8YHQ - chains C and D of the 20 polymer chains in the assembly; structure by electron microscopy, 2.42 A resolution.

== Chain C ==
Molecule: Cytochrome b
From: Saccharomyces cerevisiae
UniProtKB: A0A0G3F5W7 (A0A0G3F5W7_YEASX); numbering as in UniProt (aligned over 1-385)
Amino-acid sequence (385 residues; row label = number of the first residue in the row):
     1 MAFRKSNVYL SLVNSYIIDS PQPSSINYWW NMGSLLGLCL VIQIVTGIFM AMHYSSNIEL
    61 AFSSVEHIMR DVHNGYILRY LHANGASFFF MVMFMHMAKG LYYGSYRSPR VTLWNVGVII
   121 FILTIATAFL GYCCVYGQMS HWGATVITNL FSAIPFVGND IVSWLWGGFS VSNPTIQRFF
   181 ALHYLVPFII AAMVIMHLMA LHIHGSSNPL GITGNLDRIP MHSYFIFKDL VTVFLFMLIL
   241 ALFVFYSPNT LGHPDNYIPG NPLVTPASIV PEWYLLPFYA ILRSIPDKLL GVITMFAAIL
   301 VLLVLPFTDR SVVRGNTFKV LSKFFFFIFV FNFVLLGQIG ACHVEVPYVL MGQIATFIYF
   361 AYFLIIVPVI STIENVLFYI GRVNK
Ion coordination: heme Fe site 1: H82, H183; heme Fe site 2: H96, H197
Small-molecule neighbours:
  - phosphatidic acid (6PH; (1R)-2-(phosphonooxy)-1-[(tridecanoyloxy)methyl]ethyl pentadecanoate): I17, S34, H222, S223, I226, F227, D229, L230, V233, F234
  - phosphatidic acid (7PH; (1R)-2-(dodecanoyloxy)-1-[(phosphonooxy)methyl]ethyl tetradecanoate): I42, L81, F234, M237, L240, A241, F245
  - 3-sn-phosphatidylethanolamine (8PE; (2R)-3-{[(S)-(2-aminoethoxy)(hydroxy)phosphoryl]oxy}-2-(tetradecanoyloxy)propyl octadecanoate): W29, M91, F94, M95, M97, A98, K99, Y102, Y103, F121, F278, A298, I299, L302, T317, F326, F327, F329, V330, F331, F333, V334, Y359
  - 3-sn-phosphatidylethanolamine (9PE; (1R)-2-{[(S)-(2-aminoethoxy)(hydroxy)phosphoryl]oxy}-1-[(heptanoyloxy)methyl]ethyl octadecanoate), molecule 1: F3, S6, N7, Y9, L10, L12, V13, I195
  - 3-sn-phosphatidylethanolamine (9PE), molecule 2: T112, N115, V116, A192, I195, M196, M199, I203
  - Pyraclostrobin (A1D6K; methyl N-[2-[[1-(4-chlorophenyl)pyrazol-3-yl]oxymethyl]phenyl]-N-methoxy-carbamate): I125, A126, A128, F129, Y132, C133, M139, S140, G143, A144, I147, I269, V270, P271, E272, Y274, L275, Y279, M295, F296
  - cardiolipin (CN5; (5S,11R)-5,8,11-trihydroxy-5,11-dioxido-17-oxo-4,6,10,12,16-pentaoxa-5,11-diphosphaoctadec-1-yl pentadecanoate): L12, Y16, I17, I195, L198, M199
  - heme (HEM), molecule 1: W30, G33, S34, L36, G37, F89, M93, H96, M97, K99, S105, L113, W114, G117, V118, I120, V194, H197, L198, L201, S206, S207
  - heme (HEM), molecule 2: L40, Q43, I44, G47, I48, M50, A51, Y54, V65, R79, H82, A83, A86, T127, A128, G131, Y132, V135, F180, H183, Y184, P187, Y274
  - UQ6 (5-(3,7,11,15,19,23-hexamethyl-tetracosa-2,6,10,14,18,22-hexaenyl)-2,3-dimethoxy-6-methyl-benzene-1,4-diol), molecule 1: Y16, I17, Q22, G33, S34, G37, L40, V41, I44, V45, I48, F49, M52, A191, V194, L198, L201, S206, M221, D229
  - UQ6, molecule 2: W164, L182, L185, I189

== Chain D ==
Molecule: quinol--cytochrome-c reductase
From: Saccharomyces cerevisiae
Notes: EC 7.1.1.8
UniProtKB: A0A5B9RH60 (A0A5B9RH60_YEASX); residue numbers follow UniProt; this construct covers 62-309
Amino-acid sequence (248 residues; each row starts with the number of its first residue):
    62 MTAAEHGLHA PAYAWSHNGP FETFDHASIR RGYQVYREVC AACHSLDRVA WRTLVGVSHT
   122 NEEVRNMAEE FEYDDEPDEQ GNPKKRPGKL SDYIPGPYPN EQAARAANQG ALPPDLSLIV
   182 KARHGGCDYI FSLLTGYPDE PPAGVALPPG SNYNPYFPGG SIAMARVLFD DMVEYEDGTP
   242 ATTSQMAKDV TTFLNWCAEP EHDERKRLGL KTVIILSSLY LLSIWVKKFK WAGIKTRKFV
   302 FNPPKPRK
Ion coordination: heme Fe near H105 (its only coordinating residue here)
Small-molecule neighbours:
  - phosphatidic acid (7PH; (1R)-2-(dodecanoyloxy)-1-[(phosphonooxy)methyl]ethyl tetradecanoate): L269, K272, T273, I276, L277
  - heme (HEM): V100, C101, C104, H105, N169, L173, P174, P175, L177, I180, R184, Y190, I191, L194, L195, F218, I223, A224, M225, V228, L229, V251

== Interface between chain C and chain D ==
Residue-residue contacts (50):
  Y28(C) - K288(D)
  F62(C) - R109(D)
  E66(C) - L179(D)
  M69(C) - E262(D)
  R70(C) - R109(D)
  R70(C) - S178(D)
  R70(C) - L179(D)
  R70(C) - C258(D)  hydrogen bond (side chain-backbone)
  D71(C) - R113(D)  salt bridge
  Y76(C) - E262(D)
  Y76(C) - E265(D)
  Y76(C) - R266(D)
  Y76(C) - L269(D)
  Y80(C) - K182(D)
  D217(C) - R298(D)  salt bridge
  I219(C) - I295(D)  hydrophobic
  Y224(C) - K291(D)
  Y224(C) - W292(D)  hydrogen bond (backbone-side chain)
  Y224(C) - I295(D)  hydrophobic
  F225(C) - W292(D)  hydrophobic
  F227(C) - V287(D)  hydrophobic
  F227(C) - K288(D)
  K228(C) - K288(D)
  V231(C) - Y281(D)
  V231(C) - S284(D)
  F234(C) - L280(D)
  L235(C) - Y281(D)  hydrophobic
  M237(C) - L277(D)
  L238(C) - V274(D)
  L238(C) - L277(D)
  A241(C) - T273(D)
  L242(C) - V274(D)  hydrophobic
  V244(C) - R266(D)
  F245(C) - R266(D)  hydrogen bond (backbone-side chain)
  F245(C) - G270(D)
  Y246(C) - P81(D)
  Y246(C) - K267(D)  hydrogen bond (side chain-backbone)
  Y246(C) - G270(D)
  Y246(C) - L271(D)
  P248(C) - R266(D)
  N249(C) - K182(D)
  P254(C) - K182(D)
  P254(C) - A183(D)
  P254(C) - R184(D)
  Y257(C) - L179(D)
  Y257(C) - K182(D)  hydrogen bond
  Y257(C) - A183(D)  hydrophobic
  P259(C) - R109(D)
  H343(C) - M62(D)
  E345(C) - M62(D)  hydrogen bond (side chain-backbone)
Interface residues without a listed pair, chain C (37 interface residues in all): S24, N74, I77, S223, L230, I258
Interface residues without a listed pair, chain D (37 interface residues in all): F82, V110, H185, A259, P261, S278, I285, F300

== Summary ==
Chain C and chain D each contribute 37 residues to their interface, with 6 hydrogen bonds and 2 salt bridges.
Polar pairs include D71(C)-R113(D), D217(C)-R298(D) and R70(C)-C258(D). One phosphatidic acid molecule is
bound between chain C and chain D.
Here chain C is Cytochrome b and chain D is quinol--cytochrome-c reductase, both from Saccharomyces
cerevisiae. Entry 8YHQ (Cryo-EM structure of Saccharomyces cerevisiae bc1 complex in pyraclostrobin-bound
state) was determined by electron microscopy, deposited together with 8YIN and 8ZMT.
